5CI0 - chain A; structure by X-ray diffraction, 2.25 A resolution.

# Chain A
Protein: Ribonucleoside-diphosphate reductase 1, beta subunit, ferritin-like protein
Organism: Escherichia coli 1303
Notes: EC 1.17.4.1
Reference sequence: A0A0E1LZC3 (A0A0E1LZC3_ECOLX); residues 1-375 here correspond to UniProt positions 2-376 (UniProt number = residue number + 1)
Chain sequence (375 residues; row label = number of the first residue in the row):
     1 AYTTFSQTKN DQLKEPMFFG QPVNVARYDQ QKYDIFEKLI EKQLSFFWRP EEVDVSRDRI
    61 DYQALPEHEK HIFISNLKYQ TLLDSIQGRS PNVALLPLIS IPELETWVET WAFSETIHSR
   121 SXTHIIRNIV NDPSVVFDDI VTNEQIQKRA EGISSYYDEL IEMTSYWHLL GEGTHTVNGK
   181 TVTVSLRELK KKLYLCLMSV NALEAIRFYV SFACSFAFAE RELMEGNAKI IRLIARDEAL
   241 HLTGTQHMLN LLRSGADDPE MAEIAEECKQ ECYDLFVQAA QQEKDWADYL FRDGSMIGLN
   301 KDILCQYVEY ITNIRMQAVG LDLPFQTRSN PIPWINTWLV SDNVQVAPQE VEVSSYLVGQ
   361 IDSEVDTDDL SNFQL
Not modelled in the structure: 347-375
Sequence notes: engineered mutation F2Y_122 (Tyr123 in A0A0E1LZC3)
Modified residues: F2Y (3,5-difluoro-L-tyrosine) at position 122
Metal / ion sites: mu-oxo-diiron Fe: Asp84, Glu115, His118, Glu204, Glu238, His241
Small-molecule neighbours: mu-oxo-diiron (FEO): Asp84, Trp111, Glu115, His118, Glu204, Phe208, Glu238, His241
Reported in the primary citation:
  - mu-oxo-diiron coordination: Asp84

# In short
Bound to chain A: mu-oxo-diiron. The mu-oxo-diiron Fe site is built by Asp84, Glu115, His118, Glu204, Glu238
and His241. From the paper: mu-oxo-diiron coordination by Asp84.
Chain A is Ribonucleoside-diphosphate reductase 1, beta subunit, ferritin-like protein (Escherichia coli
1303); the structure, Ribonucleotide reductase Y122 3,5-F2Y variant, was determined by X-ray diffraction,
deposited together with 5CI3, 5CI1, 5CI2 and 5CI4.
